6BQT - chains A and B of the 3 polymer chains in the assembly; structure by X-ray diffraction, 2.80 A resolution.

Chain A (and B):
Name: 14-3-3 protein theta
Source organism: Homo sapiens
Notes: chain B of this document is another copy of the same molecule, construct and numbering; everything in this record applies to it too
UniProtKB: P27348 (1433T_HUMAN); residue numbers follow UniProt; this construct covers 1-245
Amino-acid sequence (245 residues; each row starts with the number of its first residue):
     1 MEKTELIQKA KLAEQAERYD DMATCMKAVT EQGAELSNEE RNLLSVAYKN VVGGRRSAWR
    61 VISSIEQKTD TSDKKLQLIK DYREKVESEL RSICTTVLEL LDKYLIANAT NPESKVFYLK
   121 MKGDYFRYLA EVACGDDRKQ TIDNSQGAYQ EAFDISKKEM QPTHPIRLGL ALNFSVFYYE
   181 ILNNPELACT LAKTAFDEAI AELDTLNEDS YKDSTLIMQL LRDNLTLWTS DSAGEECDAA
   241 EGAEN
Disordered / not traced: 231-245 (chain B: 70-72, 231-245)
Curated features (UniProtKB/Swiss-Prot):
  - site (Interaction with phosphoserine on interacting protein): Arg56, Arg127
  - modified residue: Met1 (N-acetylmethionine), Lys3 (N6-acetyllysine), Lys49 (N6-acetyllysine), Lys68 (N6-acetyllysine), Tyr82 (3'-nitrotyrosine), Ser92 (Phosphoserine), Tyr104 (3'-nitrotyrosine), Lys115 (N6-acetyllysine), Ser232 (Phosphoserine)
  - cross-link: Lys49 (Glycyl lysine isopeptide (Lys-Gly) (interchain with G-Cter in SUMO2))

Chain A / chain B interface:
Pairs across the interface - 31 pairs, chain A then chain B:
  Glu5(A) - Lys74(B)  salt bridge
  Glu5(A) - Leu78(B)
  Gln8(A) - Lys75(B)
  Leu12(A) - Ile65(B)  hydrophobic
  Leu12(A) - Ile79(B)  hydrophobic
  Leu12(A) - Tyr82(B)  hydrophobic
  Ala13(A) - Tyr82(B)
  Gln15(A) - Val61(B)
  Gln15(A) - Ile65(B)
  Ala16(A) - Ala58(B)
  Arg18(A) - Ala58(B)
  Arg18(A) - Tyr82(B)  hydrogen bond
  Arg18(A) - Glu89(B)  salt bridge
  Asp21(A) - Tyr82(B)
  Ala58(A) - Ala16(B)
  Ala58(A) - Arg18(B)
  Val61(A) - Gln15(B)
  Ile62(A) - Leu12(B)  hydrophobic
  Ile65(A) - Gln15(B)
  Lys75(A) - Gln8(B)
  Leu78(A) - Glu5(B)
  Leu78(A) - Gln8(B)
  Leu78(A) - Leu12(B)  hydrophobic
  Ile79(A) - Leu12(B)  hydrophobic
  Tyr82(A) - Lys9(B)
  Tyr82(A) - Leu12(B)  hydrophobic
  Tyr82(A) - Ala13(B)
  Tyr82(A) - Arg18(B)  hydrogen bond
  Tyr82(A) - Asp21(B)  hydrogen bond
  Val86(A) - Arg18(B)
  Glu89(A) - Arg18(B)  salt bridge
Other interface residues (no listed pair), chain A (21 interface residues in all): Lys9, Arg55, Lys74
Other interface residues (no listed pair), chain B (23 interface residues in all): Met1, Arg55, Ile62, Lys85, Val86

In short:
21 residues of chain A face 23 of chain B across their interface, with 3 hydrogen bonds and 3 salt bridges.
Polar contacts include Glu5(A)-Lys74(B), Arg18(A)-Glu89(B) and Arg18(A)-Tyr82(B).
Chain A and chain B are both 14-3-3 protein theta (Homo sapiens); the structure, Complex of 14-3-3 theta with
an IRSp53 peptide doubly-phosphorylated at T340 and T360, was determined by X-ray diffraction (same
publication as 6BCR, 6BCY, 6BD1 and 6BD2).
